7LKJ - chains A and B; structure by X-ray diffraction, 2.79 A resolution.

Chain A (and B):
Name: Aminofutalosine deaminase
Source organism: Helicobacter pylori
Notes: chain B of this document is another copy of the same molecule, construct and numbering; everything in this record applies to it too
Reference sequence: Q9ZMG8 (Q9ZMG8_HELPJ); residue numbers follow UniProt; this construct covers 1-409
Amino-acid sequence (423 residues; numbered -13 to 409; the number before each row is that of its first residue; numbers below 1 keep their minus sign (Met-13 is residue -13)):
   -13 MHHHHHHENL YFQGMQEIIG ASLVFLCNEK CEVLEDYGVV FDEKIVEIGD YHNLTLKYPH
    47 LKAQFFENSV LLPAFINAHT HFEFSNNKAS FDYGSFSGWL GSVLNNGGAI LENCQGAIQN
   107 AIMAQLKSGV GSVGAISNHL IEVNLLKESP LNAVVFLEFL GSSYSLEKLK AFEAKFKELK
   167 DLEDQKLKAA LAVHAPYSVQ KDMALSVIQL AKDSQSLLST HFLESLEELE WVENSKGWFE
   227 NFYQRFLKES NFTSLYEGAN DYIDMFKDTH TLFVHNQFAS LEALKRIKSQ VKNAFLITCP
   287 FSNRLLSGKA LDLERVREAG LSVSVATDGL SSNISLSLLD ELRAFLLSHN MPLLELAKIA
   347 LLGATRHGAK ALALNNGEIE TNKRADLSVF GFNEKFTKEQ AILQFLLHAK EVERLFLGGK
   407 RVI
Disordered / not traced: -13 to 0 (chain B: -13 to 0, 71-74, 94-99)
Differences from the reference sequence: initiating methionine (-13); expression tag (-12 to 0)
Ion coordination: Fe ion: His65, His67, His207
From the paper describing this entry:
  - conformationally variable residues (order/disorder transition): Phe70 to Lys74, Gly94 to Asn99

Interface between chain A and chain B:
Residue-residue contacts (36):
  Lys74(A) - His394(B)  hydrogen bond (backbone-side chain)
  Ala75(A) - Phe382(B)  hydrophobic
  Phe77(A) - Gln386(B)
  Phe77(A) - Gln390(B)  hydrogen bond (backbone-side chain)
  Asp78(A) - Gln386(B)
  Tyr79(A) - Leu340(B)
  Tyr79(A) - Gln386(B)  hydrogen bond (backbone-side chain)
  Tyr79(A) - Leu389(B)  hydrophobic
  Tyr79(A) - Gln390(B)
  Phe287(A) - Leu333(B)  hydrophobic
  Arg290(A) - Leu332(B)  hydrogen bond (side chain-backbone)
  Arg290(A) - His335(B)  hydrogen bond (side chain-backbone)
  Arg290(A) - Met337(B)  hydrogen bond (side chain-backbone)
  Arg290(A) - Leu339(B)
  Leu291(A) - Leu339(B)  hydrophobic
  Leu291(A) - Leu393(B)  hydrophobic
  Ile320(A) - Leu393(B)
  Leu332(A) - Arg290(B)  hydrogen bond (backbone-side chain)
  Leu333(A) - Phe287(B)  hydrophobic
  Leu333(A) - Ala330(B)  hydrophobic
  Leu333(A) - Leu333(B)
  Leu333(A) - Ser334(B)
  Ser334(A) - Leu333(B)
  His335(A) - Arg290(B)  hydrogen bond (backbone-side chain)
  Met337(A) - Arg290(B)  hydrogen bond (backbone-side chain)
  Leu339(A) - Arg290(B)
  Leu339(A) - Leu291(B)  hydrophobic
  Glu380(A) - Ala75(B)
  Phe382(A) - Ala75(B)  hydrophobic
  Gln386(A) - Asp78(B)
  Gln386(A) - Tyr79(B)  hydrogen bond (side chain-backbone)
  Leu389(A) - Tyr79(B)
  Gln390(A) - Phe77(B)  hydrogen bond (side chain-backbone)
  Gln390(A) - Tyr79(B)
  Leu393(A) - Phe287(B)  hydrophobic
  Leu393(A) - Ile320(B)
Other interface residues (no listed pair), chain A (30 interface residues in all): Gly80, Arg329, Ala330, Asn336, Leu340, Leu342, Thr383, Glu385, His394
Other interface residues (no listed pair), chain B (27 interface residues in all): Gly80, Arg329, Asn336, Leu342, Glu380

Summary:
Chain A and chain B form an interface of 30 and 27 residues respectively; the contacts include 11 hydrogen
bonds. Polar pairs include Lys74(A)-His394(B), Phe77(A)-Gln390(B) and Tyr79(A)-Gln386(B). His65(A), His67(A)
and His207(A) form the Fe ion site. From the paper: conformational variability at Phe70(A) and Gly94(A).
Chain A and chain B are both Aminofutalosine deaminase (Helicobacter pylori); the structure, Crystal structure
of Helicobacter pylori aminofutalosine deaminase (AFLDA), was determined by X-ray diffraction (same
publication as 7LKK).
